PDB entry 9O8U | electron microscopy, 2.80 A resolution | chains A and E of the 6 polymer chains in the assembly

Chain A (and E):
Molecule: 1-methyl alkyl succinate synthase subunit MasD
Source organism: Azoarcus sp. HxN1
Notes: chain E of this document is another copy of the same molecule, construct and numbering; everything in this record applies to it too
UniProt: A9J4K4 (A9J4K4_9RHOO); numbering as in UniProt (aligned over 1-839)
Chain sequence (858 residues; each row starts with the number of its first residue; numbers below 1 keep their minus sign (Met-11 is residue -11)):
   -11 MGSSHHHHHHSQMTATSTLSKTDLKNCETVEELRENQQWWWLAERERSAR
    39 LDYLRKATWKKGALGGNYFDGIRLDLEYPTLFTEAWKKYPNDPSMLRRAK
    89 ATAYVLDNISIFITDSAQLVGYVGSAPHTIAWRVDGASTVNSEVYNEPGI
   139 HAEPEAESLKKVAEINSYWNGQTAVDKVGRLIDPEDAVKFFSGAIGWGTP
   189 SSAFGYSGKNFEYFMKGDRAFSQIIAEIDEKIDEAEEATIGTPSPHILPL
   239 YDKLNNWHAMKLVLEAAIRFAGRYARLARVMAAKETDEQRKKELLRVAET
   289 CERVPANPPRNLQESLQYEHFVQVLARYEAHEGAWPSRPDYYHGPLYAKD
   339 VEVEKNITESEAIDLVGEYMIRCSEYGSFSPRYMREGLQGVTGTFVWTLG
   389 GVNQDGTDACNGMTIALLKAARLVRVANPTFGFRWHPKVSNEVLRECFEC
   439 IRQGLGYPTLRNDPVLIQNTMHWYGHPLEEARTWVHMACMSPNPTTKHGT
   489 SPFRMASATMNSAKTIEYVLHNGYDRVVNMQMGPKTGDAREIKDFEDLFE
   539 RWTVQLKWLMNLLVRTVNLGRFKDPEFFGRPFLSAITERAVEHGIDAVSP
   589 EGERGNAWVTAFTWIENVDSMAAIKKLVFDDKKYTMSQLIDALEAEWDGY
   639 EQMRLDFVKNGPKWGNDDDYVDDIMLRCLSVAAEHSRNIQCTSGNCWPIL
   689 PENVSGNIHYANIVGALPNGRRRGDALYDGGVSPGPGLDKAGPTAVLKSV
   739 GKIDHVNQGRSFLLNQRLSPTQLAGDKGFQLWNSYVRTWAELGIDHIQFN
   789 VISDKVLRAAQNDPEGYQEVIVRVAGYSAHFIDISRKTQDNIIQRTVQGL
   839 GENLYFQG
Unresolved in the structure: -11 to 14, 840-846 (chain E: -11 to 35, 375-380, 588-593, 678-846)
Construct notes: initiating methionine (-11); expression tag (-10 to 0, 840-846)
Ligand contacts: fumaric acid (FUM): Trp185, Tyr194, Met475, Ala476, Cys477, Met478, Ser479, Arg492, Ala494, Thr497, Trp596, Thr598, Leu688, Glu690
What the authors report for this chain:
  - conformationally variable residues (helix shift, loop rearrangement, side-chain flip): Lys48 to Phe57, Arg168 to Ser189
  - binding site for fumaric acid: Tyr194, Arg492, Thr598, Glu690
  - catalytic residues: Cys477 (proposed by the authors, not directly observed)
  - binding site for 2,3-dihydroxy-1,4-dithiobutane: Trp185

Chain A / chain E interface:
Contacting residue pairs - 45 pairs, chain A then chain E:
  Asn79(A) - Gly159(E)
  Asn79(A) - Arg168(E)  hydrogen bond
  Arg168(A) - Asn79(E)
  Leu169(A) - Tyr239(E)
  Leu169(A) - Asp240(E)
  Leu169(A) - Asn243(E)
  Asp171(A) - Glu224(E)
  Asp171(A) - Ile228(E)
  Thr227(A) - Arg553(E)  hydrogen bond (backbone-side chain)
  Ile228(A) - Asp171(E)
  Ile228(A) - Arg553(E)  hydrogen bond (backbone-side chain)
  Gly229(A) - Asn549(E)
  Gly229(A) - Arg553(E)  hydrogen bond (backbone-side chain)
  Thr230(A) - Asn549(E)
  Pro231(A) - Asn549(E)
  Pro231(A) - Val552(E)  hydrophobic
  Pro231(A) - Arg553(E)
  Pro231(A) - Ile677(E)
  Leu236(A) - Asn556(E)
  Leu236(A) - Leu557(E)
  Leu236(A) - Phe560(E)  hydrophobic
  Tyr239(A) - Ile170(E)  hydrophobic
  Tyr239(A) - Leu557(E)  hydrophobic
  Asp240(A) - Leu169(E)
  Asp240(A) - Lys561(E)  salt bridge
  Asn243(A) - Leu169(E)
  Asn549(A) - Gly229(E)
  Asn549(A) - Pro231(E)
  Val552(A) - Pro231(E)  hydrophobic
  Arg553(A) - Thr227(E)  hydrogen bond (side chain-backbone)
  Arg553(A) - Ile228(E)  hydrogen bond (side chain-backbone)
  Arg553(A) - Gly229(E)  hydrogen bond (side chain-backbone)
  Arg553(A) - Pro231(E)
  Asn556(A) - Leu236(E)
  Leu557(A) - Leu236(E)
  Leu557(A) - Tyr239(E)  hydrophobic
  Phe560(A) - Leu236(E)  hydrophobic
  Lys561(A) - Asp240(E)  salt bridge
  Ile677(A) - Pro231(E)
  Gln678(A) - Pro231(E)
  Gln678(A) - Ser232(E)
  Gln678(A) - Pro233(E)
  Cys679(A) - Pro233(E)
  Thr680(A) - Pro233(E)
  Thr680(A) - Leu236(E)
Also at the interface, not in a pair above, chain A (27 interface residues in all): Gly159, Ile170, Ile235
Also at the interface, not in a pair above, chain E (28 interface residues in all): Thr230, Ile235, Asn676

Summary:
27 residues of chain A and 28 residues of chain E are in contact; the contacts include 7 hydrogen bonds and 2
salt bridges. Among the polar pairs are Asp240(A)-Lys561(E), Asn79(A)-Arg168(E) and Thr227(A)-Arg553(E). The
paper reports the catalytic residue Cys477(A); a binding site for fumaric acid at Tyr194(A), Arg492(A) and
Thr598(A) among others.
Both chains are 1-methyl alkyl succinate synthase subunit MasD (Azoarcus sp. HxN1). Entry 9O8U
((1-methylalkyl)succinate synthase alpha-beta-gamma-delta complex with bound fumarate) was determined by
electron microscopy.
